PDB entry 4INT | X-ray diffraction, 2.90 A resolution | chains B and C of the 28 polymer chains in the assembly

== Chain B ==
Protein: Proteasome component Y13
From: Saccharomyces cerevisiae
Notes: EC 3.4.25.1
UniProt: P23638 (PSA4_YEAST); residues 0-257 here correspond to UniProt positions 1-258 (UniProt number = residue number + 1)
Amino-acid sequence (258 residues; row label = number of the first residue in the row; numbering starts at 0):
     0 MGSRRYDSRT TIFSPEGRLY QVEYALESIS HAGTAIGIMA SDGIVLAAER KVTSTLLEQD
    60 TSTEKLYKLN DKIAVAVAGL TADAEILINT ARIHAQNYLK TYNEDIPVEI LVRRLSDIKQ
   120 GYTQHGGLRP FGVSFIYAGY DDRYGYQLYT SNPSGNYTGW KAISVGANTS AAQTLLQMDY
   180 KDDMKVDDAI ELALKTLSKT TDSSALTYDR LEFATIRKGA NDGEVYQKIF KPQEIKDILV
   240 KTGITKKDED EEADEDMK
Disordered / not traced: 0, 245-257
Curated features (UniProtKB/Swiss-Prot):
  - cross-link (Glycyl lysine isopeptide (Lys-Gly)): Lys99 (interchain with G-Cter in ubiquitin), Lys198 (interchain with G-Cter in ubiquitin), Lys230 (interchain with G-Cter in ubiquitin)

== Chain C ==
Protein: Proteasome component PRE6
From: Saccharomyces cerevisiae
Notes: EC 3.4.25.1
UniProt: P40303 (PSA7_YEAST); residues -1 to 252 here correspond to UniProt positions 1-254 (UniProt number = residue number + 2)
Amino-acid sequence (254 residues; row label = number of the first residue in the row; numbers below 1 keep their minus sign (Met-1 is residue -1)):
    -1 MSGYDRALSI FSPDGHIFQV EYALEAVKRG TCAVGVKGKN CVVLGCERRS TLKLQDTRIT
    59 PSKVSKIDSH VVLSFSGLNA DSRILIEKAR VEAQSHRLTL EDPVTVEYLT RYVAGVQQRY
   119 TQSGGVRPFG VSTLIAGFDP RDDEPKLYQT EPSGIYSSWS AQTIGRNSKT VREFLEKNYD
   179 RKEPPATVEE CVKLTVRSLL EVVQTGAKNI EITVVKPDSD IVALSSEEIN QYVTQIEQEK
   239 QEQQEQDKKK KSNH
Disordered / not traced: -1 to 0, 242-252
Curated features (UniProtKB/Swiss-Prot):
  - modified residue: Thr58 (Phosphothreonine)

== How chain B and chain C interact ==
Pairs across the interface - 75 pairs, chain B then chain C:
  Arg3(B) with Arg4(C)
  Asp6(B) with Tyr2(C), hydrogen bond; Arg4(C), salt bridge
  Arg8(B) with Arg4(C)
  Thr10(B) with Leu6(C); Arg125(C)
  Ile11(B) with Leu6(C), hydrophobic; Gln17(C)
  Phe12(B) with Gln17(C), hydrogen bond (backbone-side chain); Tyr20(C), hydrophobic; Ala21(C), hydrophobic; Ala24(C), hydrophobic; Leu76(C), hydrophobic; Arg125(C); Pro126(C); Gly128(C)
  Ser13(B) with Tyr20(C)
  Pro14(B) with Tyr20(C), hydrophobic; Glu23(C)
  Glu15(B) with Glu23(C); Arg27(C), hydrogen bond (backbone-side chain)
  Gly16(B) with Tyr20(C); Glu23(C); Ala24(C); Arg27(C)
  Arg17(B) with Arg27(C)
  Leu18(B) with Leu76(C), hydrophobic; Arg125(C)
  Met38(B) with Asp54(C); Arg56(C)
  Glu108(B) with Ile57(C)
  Arg112(B) with Arg81(C)
  Ser115(B) with Arg81(C), hydrogen bond (backbone-side chain)
  Asp116(B) with Arg81(C), salt bridge; Ile82(C)
  Gln119(B) with Ala78(C); Asp79(C); Ile82(C)
  Thr122(B) with Arg125(C), hydrogen bond (backbone-side chain)
  Gln123(B) with Tyr118(C); Gly123(C); Val124(C); Arg125(C), hydrogen bond (backbone-backbone); Phe127(C)
  His124(B) with Gly123(C); Val124(C)
  Gly125(B) with Tyr2(C); Gly123(C)
  Gly126(B) with Tyr2(C)
  Tyr143(B) with Arg56(C), hydrogen bond (backbone-side chain); Ile57(C), hydrophobic
  Tyr145(B) with Arg56(C), hydrogen bond (backbone-side chain)
  Gln146(B) with Ile57(C)
  Leu147(B) with Ile57(C)
  Tyr148(B) with Ile57(C)
  Ser153(B) with Ala78(C)
  Gly154(B) with Ala78(C); Arg81(C), hydrogen bond (backbone-side chain)
  Asn155(B) with Asn77(C)
  Tyr156(B) with Pro59(C); Arg81(C)
  Gly158(B) with Gln53(C); Asp54(C), hydrogen bond (backbone-backbone); Ile57(C); Thr58(C), hydrogen bond (backbone-side chain)
  Trp159(B) with Leu50(C), hydrophobic; Leu52(C); Gln53(C); Asp54(C)
  Lys160(B) with Leu52(C), hydrogen bond (backbone-backbone); Gln53(C)
  Ala161(B) with Leu52(C)
  Gln172(B) with Leu52(C)
  Gln176(B) with Lys51(C); Leu52(C)
Other interface residues (no listed pair), chain B (40 interface residues in all): Thr157, Leu175

== In short ==
Chain B and chain C form an interface of 40 and 31 residues respectively; the contacts include 12 hydrogen
bonds and 2 salt bridges. Polar pairs include Asp6(B)-Arg4(C), Asp116(B)-Arg81(C) and Asp6(B)-Tyr2(C).
Chain B is Proteasome component Y13 and chain C is Proteasome component PRE6, both from Saccharomyces
cerevisiae; the structure, Yeast 20S proteasome in complex with the vinyl sulfone LU122, was determined by
X-ray diffraction together with 4INR and 4INU from the same study.
